Entry 9D38 (electron microscopy, 3.95 A resolution); this record covers chains C and D of the 4 polymer chains in the assembly.

== Chain C ==
Protein: Glutamate receptor ionotropic, NMDA 1
From: Homo sapiens
UniProt: Q05586 (NMDZ1_HUMAN); residue numbers follow UniProt; this construct covers 23-847
Amino-acid sequence (825 residues; each row starts with the number of its first residue):
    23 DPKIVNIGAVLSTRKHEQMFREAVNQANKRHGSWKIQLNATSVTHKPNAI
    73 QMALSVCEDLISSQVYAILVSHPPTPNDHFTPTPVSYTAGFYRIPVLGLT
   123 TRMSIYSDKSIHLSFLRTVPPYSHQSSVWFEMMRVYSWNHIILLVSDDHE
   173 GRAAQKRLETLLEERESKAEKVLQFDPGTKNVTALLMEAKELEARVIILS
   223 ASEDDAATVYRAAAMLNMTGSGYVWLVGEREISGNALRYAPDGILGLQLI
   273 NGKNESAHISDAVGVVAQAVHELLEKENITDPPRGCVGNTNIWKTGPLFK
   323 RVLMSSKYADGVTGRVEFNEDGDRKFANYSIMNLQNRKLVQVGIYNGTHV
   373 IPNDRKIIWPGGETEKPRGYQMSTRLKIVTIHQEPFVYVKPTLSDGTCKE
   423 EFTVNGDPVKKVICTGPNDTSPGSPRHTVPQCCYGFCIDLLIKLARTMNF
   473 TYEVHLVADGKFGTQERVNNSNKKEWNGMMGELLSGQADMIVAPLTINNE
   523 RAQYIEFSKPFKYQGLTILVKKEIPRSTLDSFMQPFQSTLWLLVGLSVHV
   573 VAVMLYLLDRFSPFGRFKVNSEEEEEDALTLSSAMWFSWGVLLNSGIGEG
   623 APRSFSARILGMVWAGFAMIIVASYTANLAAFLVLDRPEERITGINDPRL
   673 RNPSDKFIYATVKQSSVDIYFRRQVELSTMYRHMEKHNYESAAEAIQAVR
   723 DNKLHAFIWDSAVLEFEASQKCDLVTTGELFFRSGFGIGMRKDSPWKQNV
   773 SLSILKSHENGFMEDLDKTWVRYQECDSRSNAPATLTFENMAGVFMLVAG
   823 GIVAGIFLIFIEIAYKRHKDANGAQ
Not modelled in the structure: 23-24, 586-599, 800-804, 840-847
Construct notes: engineered mutation Asn844 (Arg in Q05586), Gly845 (Arg in Q05586), Ala846 (Lys in Q05586)
Cystine bridges: Cys79-Cys308, Cys420-Cys454, Cys436-Cys455, Cys744-Cys798
Covalent attachments: N-acetylglucosamine (NAG) linked to Asn771
Small-molecule neighbours: glycine (GLY): Phe484, Pro516, Leu517, Thr518, Arg523, Ser687, Ser688, Trp731, Asp732
UniProt features mapped onto this chain:
  - region: Leu603 to Pro624 (Pore-forming)
  - binding site (glycine): Pro516, Thr518, Arg523, Ser688, Asp732
  - glycosylation (N-linked (GlcNAc...) asparagine): Asn61, Asn203, Asn239, Asn276, Asn300, Asn350, Asn368, Asn440, Asn471, Asn491, Asn674, Asn771

== Chain D ==
Protein: Glutamate receptor ionotropic, NMDA 2D
From: Homo sapiens
UniProt: O15399 (NMDE4_HUMAN); numbering as in UniProt (aligned over 28-880)
Amino-acid sequence (861 residues; numbered 28 to 888; the number before each row is that of its first residue):
    28 FPEEAPGPGGAGGPGGGLGGARPLNVALVFSGPAYAAEAARLGPAVAAAV
    78 RSPGLDVRPVALVLNGSDPRSLVLQLCDLLSGLRVHGVVFEDDSRAPAVA
   128 PILDFLSAQTSLPIVAVHGGAALVLTPKEKGSTFLQLGSSTEQQLQVIFE
   178 VLEEYDWTSFVAVTTRAPGHRAFLSYIEVLTDGSLVGWEHRGALTLDPGA
   228 GEAVLSAQLRSVSAQIRLLFCAREEAEPVFRAAEEAGLTGSGYVWFMVGP
   278 QLAGGGGSGAPGEPPLLPGGAPLPAGLFAVRSAGWRDDLARRVAAGVAVV
   328 ARGAQALLRDYGFLPELGHDCRAQNRTHRGESLHRYFMNITWDNRDYSFN
   378 EDGFLVNPSLVVISLTRDRTWEVVGSWEQQTLRLKYPLWSRYGRFLQPVD
   428 DTQHLTVATLEERPFVIVEPADPISGTCIRDSVPCRSQLNRTHSPPPDAP
   478 RPEKRCCKGFCIDILKRLAHTIGFSYDLYLVTNGKHGKKIDGVWNGMIGE
   528 VFYQRADMAIGSLTINEERSEIVDFSVPFVETGISVMVARSNGTVSPSAF
   578 LEPYSPAVWVMMFVMCLTVVAVTVFIFEYLSPVGYNRSLATGKRPGGSTF
   628 TIGKSIWLLWALVFNNSVPVENPRGTTSKIMVLVWAFFAVIFLASYTANL
   678 AAFMIQEEYVDTVSGLSDRKFQRPQEQYPPLKFGTVPNGSTEKNIRSNYP
   728 DMHSYMVRYNQPRVEEALTQLKAGKLDAFIYDAAVLNYMARKDEGCKLVT
   778 IGSGKVFATTGYGIALHKGSRWKRPIDLALLQFLGDDEIEMLERLWLSGI
   828 CHNDKIEVMSSKLDIDNMAGVFYMLLVAMGLSLLVFAWEHLVYWRLRHCL
   878 GPTETSQVAPA
Not modelled in the structure: 28-51, 278-298, 466-478, 608-627, 830-836, 873-888
Construct notes: expression tag (881-888)
Cystine bridges: Cys104-Cys348, Cys455-Cys483, Cys462-Cys484, Cys773-Cys828
Small-molecule neighbours: glutamic acid (GLU): Glu439, His513, Ser539, Leu540, Thr541, Arg546, Gly716, Ser717, Tyr758, Asp759
UniProt features mapped onto this chain:
  - region: Lys631 to Pro650 (Pore-forming)
  - binding site (L-glutamate): Ser539, Thr541, Arg546, Ser717, Thr718, Asp759
  - site: Asn642 (Functional determinant of NMDA receptors)
  - glycosylation (N-linked (GlcNAc...) asparagine): Asn92, Asn352, Asn366, Asn384, Asn467, Asn569

== How chain C and chain D interact ==
Residue-residue contacts (85; chain C residue first):
  Asn70(C) - Arg349(D)  hydrogen bond
  Asn70(C) - Gln351(D)
  Asn70(C) - Asn352(D)  hydrogen bond
  Ala71(C) - Phe132(D)  hydrophobic
  Ala71(C) - Gln136(D)
  Ile72(C) - Phe132(D)  hydrophobic
  Ile72(C) - Gln136(D)
  Ile72(C) - Arg349(D)
  Leu76(C) - Leu101(D)  hydrophobic
  Cys79(C) - Arg97(D)  hydrogen bond
  Thr105(C) - Phe132(D)
  Tyr109(C) - Pro128(D)  hydrophobic
  Tyr109(C) - Asp131(D)
  Tyr109(C) - Phe132(D)  hydrophobic
  Phe113(C) - Ser94(D)
  Phe113(C) - Asp95(D)
  Phe113(C) - Pro96(D)
  Phe113(C) - Ala125(D)
  Phe113(C) - Val126(D)
  Phe113(C) - Ile129(D)  hydrophobic
  Tyr114(C) - Asp95(D)  hydrogen bond
  Tyr114(C) - Arg97(D)  hydrogen bond
  Arg115(C) - Ala125(D)
  Ser132(C) - Leu152(D)
  Ser132(C) - Thr153(D)  hydrogen bond (side chain-backbone)
  Ser132(C) - Pro195(D)
  Ile133(C) - Leu152(D)  hydrophobic
  Ile133(C) - Thr153(D)
  Ile133(C) - Pro154(D)
  Gly307(C) - Arg97(D)  hydrogen bond (backbone-side chain)
  Cys308(C) - Arg97(D)
  Val309(C) - Arg97(D)
  Gly310(C) - Arg97(D)
  Asn311(C) - Gly93(D)
  Asn311(C) - Ser94(D)  hydrogen bond (backbone-backbone)
  Asn311(C) - Asp95(D)  hydrogen bond (backbone-backbone)
  Asn311(C) - Arg97(D)
  Thr312(C) - Gly93(D)
  Thr312(C) - Ser94(D)
  Asn491(C) - Asp209(D)
  Asn491(C) - Gly210(D)  hydrogen bond (side chain-backbone)
  Lys495(C) - Asp209(D)
  Gln556(C) - Lys839(D)
  Phe558(C) - Lys839(D)
  Phe558(C) - Leu840(D)  hydrophobic
  Gln559(C) - Lys839(D)
  Thr561(C) - Ile842(D)
  Leu562(C) - Asp841(D)
  Leu562(C) - Ile842(D)  hydrophobic
  Leu565(C) - Ile842(D)  hydrophobic
  Leu565(C) - Phe849(D)  hydrophobic
  Ser569(C) - Phe849(D)
  Pro585(C) - His867(D)
  Phe609(C) - Pro646(D)
  Asn616(C) - Asn642(D)  hydrogen bond
  Asn616(C) - Asn643(D)
  Asn616(C) - Ser644(D)  hydrogen bond
  Ser617(C) - Ser644(D)
  Gly622(C) - Pro646(D)
  Ala623(C) - Trp634(D)
  Ala623(C) - Pro646(D)
  Ser628(C) - Phe863(D)
  Arg630(C) - Trp634(D)
  Ile631(C) - Ser859(D)
  Leu632(C) - Ser859(D)
  Gly633(C) - Trp634(D)
  Met634(C) - Trp634(D)
  Met634(C) - Trp637(D)
  Val635(C) - Ala855(D)  hydrophobic
  Phe639(C) - Leu852(D)  hydrophobic
  Met641(C) - Leu670(D)  hydrophobic
  Ile642(C) - Tyr673(D)
  Ala645(C) - Leu677(D)  hydrophobic
  Ala649(C) - Leu677(D)  hydrophobic
  Ala649(C) - Ala678(D)
  Asn650(C) - Leu840(D)
  Asp658(C) - Ser837(D)  hydrogen bond
  Pro670(C) - Ser825(D)
  Val697(C) - Arg457(D)
  Val697(C) - Asp458(D)
  Ser700(C) - Arg457(D)  hydrogen bond
  Ser700(C) - Asp458(D)
  Arg704(C) - Ile456(D)
  Arg704(C) - Arg457(D)  hydrogen bond (side chain-backbone)
  Arg704(C) - Asp458(D)  salt bridge
Also at the interface, not in a pair above, chain C (60 interface residues in all): Pro69, Asn494, Pro557, Gly612, Val613, Glu621, Phe654, Leu657, Glu698
Also at the interface, not in a pair above, chain D (57 interface residues in all): Ser98, Leu133, Val206, Leu578, Phe641, Leu822, Ser838, Val848, Met851, Tyr870

== In short ==
The interface between chain C and chain D involves 60 residues on one side and 57 on the other; the contacts
include 15 hydrogen bonds and 1 salt bridge. Among the polar pairs are Arg704(C)-Asp458(D), Asn70(C)-Arg349(D)
and Asn70(C)-Asn352(D). Bound to chain C: glycine.
Here chain C is Glutamate receptor ionotropic, NMDA 1 and chain D is Glutamate receptor ionotropic, NMDA 2D,
both from Homo sapiens. Entry 9D38 (Open state of Gly-,Glu-,EU1622-240 bound GluN1a-2B-2D NMDAR) was
determined by electron microscopy (same publication as 9D37, 9D39, 9D3A, 9D3B and 9D3C).
